PDB entry 6UQ0 | X-ray diffraction, 3.56 A resolution | chains A and E of the 13 polymer chains in the assembly

# Chain A
Molecule: DNA-directed RNA polymerase II subunit RPB1
Organism: Saccharomyces cerevisiae (strain ATCC 204508 / S288c)
Notes: EC 2.7.7.6
UniProt: P04050 (RPB1_YEAST); residues 1-1733 here = UniProt positions 1-1733
Amino-acid sequence (1733 residues; row label = number of the first residue in the row):
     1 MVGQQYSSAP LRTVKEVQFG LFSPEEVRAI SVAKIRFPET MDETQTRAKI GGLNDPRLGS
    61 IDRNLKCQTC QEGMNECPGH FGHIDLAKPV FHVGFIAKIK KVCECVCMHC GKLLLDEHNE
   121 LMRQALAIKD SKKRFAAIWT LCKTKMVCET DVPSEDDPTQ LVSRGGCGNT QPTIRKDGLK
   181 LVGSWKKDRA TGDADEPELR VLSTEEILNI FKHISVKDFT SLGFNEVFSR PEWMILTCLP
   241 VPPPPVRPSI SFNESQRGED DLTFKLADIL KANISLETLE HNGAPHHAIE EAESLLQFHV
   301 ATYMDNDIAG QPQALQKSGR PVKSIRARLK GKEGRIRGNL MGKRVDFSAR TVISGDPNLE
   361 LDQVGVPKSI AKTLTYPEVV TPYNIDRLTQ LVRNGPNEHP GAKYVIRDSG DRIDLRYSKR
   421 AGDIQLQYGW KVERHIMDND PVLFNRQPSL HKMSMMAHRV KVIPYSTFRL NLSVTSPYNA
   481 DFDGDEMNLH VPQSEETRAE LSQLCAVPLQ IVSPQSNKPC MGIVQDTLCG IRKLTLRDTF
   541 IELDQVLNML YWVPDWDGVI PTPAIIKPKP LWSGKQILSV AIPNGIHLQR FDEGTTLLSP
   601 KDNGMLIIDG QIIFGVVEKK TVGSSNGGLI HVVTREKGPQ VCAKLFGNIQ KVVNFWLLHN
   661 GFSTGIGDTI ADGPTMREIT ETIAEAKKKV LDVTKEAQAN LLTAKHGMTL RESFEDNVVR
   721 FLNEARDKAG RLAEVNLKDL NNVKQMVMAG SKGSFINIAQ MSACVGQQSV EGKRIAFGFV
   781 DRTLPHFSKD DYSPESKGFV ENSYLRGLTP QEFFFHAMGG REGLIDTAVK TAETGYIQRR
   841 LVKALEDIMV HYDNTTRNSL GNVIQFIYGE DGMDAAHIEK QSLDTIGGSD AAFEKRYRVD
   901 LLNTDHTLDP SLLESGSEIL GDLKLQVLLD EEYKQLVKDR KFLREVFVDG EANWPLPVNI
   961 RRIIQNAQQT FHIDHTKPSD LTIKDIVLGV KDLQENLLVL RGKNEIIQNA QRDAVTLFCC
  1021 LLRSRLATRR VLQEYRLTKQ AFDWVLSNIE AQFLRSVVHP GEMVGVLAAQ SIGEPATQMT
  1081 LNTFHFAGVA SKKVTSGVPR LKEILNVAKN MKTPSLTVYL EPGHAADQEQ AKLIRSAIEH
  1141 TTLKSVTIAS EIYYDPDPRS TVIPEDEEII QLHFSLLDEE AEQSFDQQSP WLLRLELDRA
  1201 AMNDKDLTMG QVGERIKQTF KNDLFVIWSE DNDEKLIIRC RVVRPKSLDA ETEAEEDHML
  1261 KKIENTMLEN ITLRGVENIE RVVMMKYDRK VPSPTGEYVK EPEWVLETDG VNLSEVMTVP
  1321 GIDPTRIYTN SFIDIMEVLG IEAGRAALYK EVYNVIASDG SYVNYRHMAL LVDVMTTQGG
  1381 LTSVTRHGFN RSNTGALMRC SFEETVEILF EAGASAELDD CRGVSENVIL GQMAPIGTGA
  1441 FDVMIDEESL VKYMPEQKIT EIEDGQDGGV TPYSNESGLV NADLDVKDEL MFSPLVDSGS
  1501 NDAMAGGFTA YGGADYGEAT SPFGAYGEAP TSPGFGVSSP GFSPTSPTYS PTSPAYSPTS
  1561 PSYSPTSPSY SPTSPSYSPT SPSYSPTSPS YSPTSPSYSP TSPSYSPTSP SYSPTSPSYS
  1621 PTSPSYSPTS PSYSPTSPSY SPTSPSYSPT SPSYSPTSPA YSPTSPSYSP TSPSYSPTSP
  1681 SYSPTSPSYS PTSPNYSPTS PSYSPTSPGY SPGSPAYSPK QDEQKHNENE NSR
Disordered / not traced: 1-2, 154-160, 187-198, 250-256, 1082-1091, 1177-1186, 1244-1256, 1447-1733
Swiss-Prot annotation at these positions:
  - region: Pro248 to Asp260 (Lid loop), Asn306 to Lys323 (Rudder loop), Pro810 to Glu822 (Bridging helix)
  - binding site (Zn(2+)): Cys67, Cys70, Cys77, His80, Cys107, Cys110, Cys148, Cys167
  - binding site (Mg(2+)): Asp481, Asp483, Asp485
  - modified residue: Thr1471 (Phosphothreonine)
  - cross-link (Glycyl lysine isopeptide (Lys-Gly)): Lys695 (interchain with G-Cter in ubiquitin), Lys1246 (interchain with G-Cter in ubiquitin), Lys1350 (interchain with G-Cter in ubiquitin)
Metal / ion sites: Zn2+ site 1: Cys70, Cys77, His80; Zn2+ site 2: Cys107, Cys148, Cys167; Mg2+: Asp483, Asp485 (shared with 1 residue of chain R)
Reported in the primary citation:
  - binding site for Template strand DNA: Arg337, Pro448, Thr831

# Chain E
Molecule: DNA-directed RNA polymerases I, II, and III subunit RPABC1
Organism: Saccharomyces cerevisiae (strain ATCC 204508 / S288c)
UniProt: P20434 (RPAB1_YEAST); residue numbers follow UniProt; this construct covers 1-215
Amino-acid sequence (215 residues; numbered 1 to 215; the number before each row is that of its first residue):
     1 MDQENERNIS RLWRAFRTVK EMVKDRGYFI TQEEVELPLE DFKAKYCDSM GRPQRKMMSF
    61 QANPTEESIS KFPDMGSLWV EFCDEPSVGV KTMKTFVIHI QEKNFQTGIF VYQNNITPSA
   121 MKLVPSIPPA TIETFNEAAL VVNITHHELV PKHIRLSSDE KRELLKRYRL KESQLPRIQR
   181 ADPVALYLGL KRGEVVKIIR KSETSGRYAS YRICM
Disordered / not traced: 1-2

# How chain A and chain E interact
Contacting residue pairs (74):
  Thr855(A) with Tyr168(E)
  Arg857(A) with Tyr168(E), hydrogen bond (side chain-backbone); Leu170(E); Gln174(E), hydrogen bond
  Gly861(A) with Gln174(E)
  Asn862(A) with Ser173(E); Gln174(E), hydrogen bond (side chain-backbone); Leu175(E)
  Val863(A) with Gln174(E), hydrogen bond (backbone-backbone); Pro176(E)
  Gln865(A) with Tyr208(E)
  Phe866(A) with Leu175(E), hydrophobic; Tyr208(E), hydrogen bond (backbone-side chain); Ser210(E); Tyr211(E), hydrophobic
  Ile867(A) with Tyr208(E)
  Gly869(A) with Thr204(E), hydrogen bond (backbone-side chain)
  Glu870(A) with Arg200(E), salt bridge; Ser202(E); Thr204(E), hydrogen bond (backbone-side chain); Ser205(E), hydrogen bond (backbone-side chain); Tyr208(E)
  Asp871(A) with Thr204(E); Ser205(E)
  Phe942(A) with Gly206(E)
  Val946(A) with Lys201(E); Ser202(E)
  Phe947(A) with Glu203(E)
  Trp954(A) with Glu203(E)
  Asn1004(A) with Arg167(E)
  Asp1013(A) with Ser205(E); Arg207(E), salt bridge
  Ala1014(A) with Ser205(E)
  Thr1016(A) with Ser205(E), hydrogen bond (backbone-backbone)
  Leu1017(A) with Glu203(E); Thr204(E); Ser205(E), hydrogen bond (backbone-backbone)
  Met1317(A) with Val142(E), hydrophobic
  Thr1318(A) with Arg11(E), hydrogen bond; Arg14(E), hydrogen bond (backbone-side chain); Ala138(E); Val142(E)
  Pro1324(A) with Val142(E), hydrophobic; His147(E)
  Thr1325(A) with His146(E), hydrogen bond (side chain-backbone); His147(E), hydrogen bond (backbone-side chain); Glu148(E), hydrogen bond (backbone-backbone)
  Arg1326(A) with Glu148(E)
  Ile1327(A) with His147(E), hydrogen bond (backbone-side chain)
  Glu1337(A) with Pro183(E)
  Val1338(A) with Ile144(E); Pro183(E)
  Leu1339(A) with His147(E); Val150(E); Val184(E)
  Gly1340(A) with Asp182(E)
  Ile1341(A) with Asp182(E), hydrogen bond (backbone-side chain)
  Glu1342(A) with Pro151(E); His153(E); Ile198(E); Arg200(E), salt bridge; Arg212(E), salt bridge
  Ala1343(A) with Leu149(E); Val150(E), hydrophobic
  Arg1345(A) with Arg200(E)
  Ala1347(A) with Leu149(E)
  Tyr1349(A) with Glu203(E)
  Tyr1365(A) with Glu203(E)
  Arg1366(A) with Thr204(E)
  Thr1376(A) with Arg212(E)
  Thr1377(A) with Pro176(E); Arg177(E), hydrogen bond (backbone-backbone)
  Gln1378(A) with Arg177(E)
  Gly1379(A) with Arg177(E)
Interface residues without a listed pair, chain A (53 interface residues in all): Asp853, Leu860, Glu945, Ile1006, Ile1007, Val1015, Val1319, Ile1335, Met1336, Ala1346, Asp1373
Interface residues without a listed pair, chain E (40 interface residues in all): Val141, Leu164, Arg169, Gln179

# In short
53 residues of chain A face 40 of chain E across their interface, with 18 hydrogen bonds and 4 salt bridges.
Polar pairs include Glu870(A)-Arg200(E), Asp1013(A)-Arg207(E) and Glu1342(A)-Arg200(E). UniProt lists 8
Zn2+-binding residues and 3 Mg2+-binding residues on chain A. From the paper: a binding site for Template
strand DNA at Arg337(A), Pro448(A) and Thr831(A).
Here chain A is DNA-directed RNA polymerase II subunit RPB1 and chain E is DNA-directed RNA polymerases I, II,
and III subunit RPABC1, both from Saccharomyces cerevisiae (strain ATCC 204508 / S288c). Entry 6UQ0 (RNA
polymerase II elongation complex with 5-guanidinohydantoin lesion in state 4) was determined by X-ray
diffraction (same publication as 6UPX, 6UPY, 6UPZ, 6UQ1, 6UQ2 and 6UQ3).
